PDB entry 6MAP | X-ray diffraction, 1.08 A resolution | chain B

Chain B:
Molecule: Fimbrial adhesin FmlD
Source organism: Escherichia coli UTI89
Reference sequence: J7QR14 (J7QR14_ECOLX); residues 1-160 here correspond to UniProt positions 25-184 (UniProt number = residue number + 24)
Amino-acid sequence (166 residues; numbered 1 to 166; the number before each row is that of its first residue):
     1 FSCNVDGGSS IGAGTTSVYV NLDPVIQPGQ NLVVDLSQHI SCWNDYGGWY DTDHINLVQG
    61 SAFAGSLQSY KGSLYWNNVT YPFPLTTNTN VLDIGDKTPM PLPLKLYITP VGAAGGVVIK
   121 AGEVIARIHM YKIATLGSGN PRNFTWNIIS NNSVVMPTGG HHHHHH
Disordered / not traced: 113-115, 158-166
Construct notes: expression tag (161-166)
Cystine bridges: Cys-3/Cys-42
Small-molecule neighbours:
  - JC4 (2'-(beta-D-galactopyranosyloxy)-5-nitro[1,1'-biphenyl]-3-carboxylic acid), molecule 1: Phe-1, Ser-2, Ser-10, Ile-11, Gly-12, Asn-44, Asp-45, Tyr-46, Tyr-50, Asp-51, Asp-53, Lys-132, Ala-134, Gly-139, Asn-140, Arg-142
  - JC4, molecule 2: Asn-56, Val-58, Asn-88, His-129, Met-130, Tyr-131, Asn-143, Phe-144
Reported in the primary citation:
  - binding site for JC4: Ser-2, Ile-11, Gly-12, Arg-142

Overview:
Bound to chain B: compound JC4. The paper reports a binding site for JC4 at Ser-2, Ile-11 and Gly-12 among
others.
Chain B is Fimbrial adhesin FmlD (Escherichia coli UTI89); the structure, F9 Pilus Adhesin FmlH Lectin Domain
from E. coli UTI89 in Complex with Galactoside
5-nitro-2'-{[(2S,3R,4S,5R,6R)-3,4,5-trihydroxy-6-(hydroxymethyl)oxan-2-yl]oxy}-[1,1'-biphenyl]-3-carboxylic
acid, was determined by X-ray diffraction, deposited together with 6MAQ and 6MAW.
